6X0I - chains A and D of the 4 polymer chains in the assembly; structure by X-ray diffraction, 1.95 A resolution.

== Chain A (and D) ==
Molecule: L-ornithine N(5)-monooxygenase
Organism: Neosartorya fumigata (strain ATCC MYA-4609 / Af293 / CBS 101355 / FGSC A1100)
Notes: EC 1.14.13.196; chain D of this document is another copy of the same molecule, construct and numbering; everything in this record applies to it too
Reference sequence: E9QYP0 (SIDA_ASPFU); residues 1-501 here = UniProt positions 1-501
Amino-acid sequence (501 residues; each row starts with the number of its first residue):
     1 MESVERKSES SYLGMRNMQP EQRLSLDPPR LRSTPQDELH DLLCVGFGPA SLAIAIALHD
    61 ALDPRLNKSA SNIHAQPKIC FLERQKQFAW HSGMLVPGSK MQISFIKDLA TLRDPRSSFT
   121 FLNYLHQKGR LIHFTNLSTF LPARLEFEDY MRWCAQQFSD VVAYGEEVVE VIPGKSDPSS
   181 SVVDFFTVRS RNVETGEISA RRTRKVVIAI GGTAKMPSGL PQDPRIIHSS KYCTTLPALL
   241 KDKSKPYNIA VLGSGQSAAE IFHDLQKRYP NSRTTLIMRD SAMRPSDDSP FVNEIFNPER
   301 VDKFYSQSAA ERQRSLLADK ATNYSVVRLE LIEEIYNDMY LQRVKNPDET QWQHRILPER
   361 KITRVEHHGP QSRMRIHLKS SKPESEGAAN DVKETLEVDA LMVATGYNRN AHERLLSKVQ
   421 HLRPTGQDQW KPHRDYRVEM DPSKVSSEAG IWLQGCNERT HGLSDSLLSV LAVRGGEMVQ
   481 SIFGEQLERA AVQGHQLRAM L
Not modelled in the structure: 1-29, 68-75, 384-392, 490-501 (chain D: 1-29, 68-75, 384-392, 489-501)
Ion coordination: Ca2+ near Asp288 (its only coordinating residue here)
Small-molecule neighbours:
  - FAD (flavin-adenine dinucleotide): Val45, Gly46, Phe47, Gly48, Pro49, Ala50, Ser51, Leu82, Glu83, Arg84, Gln85, Trp90, His91, Met94, Lys100, Met101, Gln102, Ile103, Arg144, Glu166, Glu167, Val168, Ala209, Ile210, Gly211, Gly212, Tyr407, Arg409, Leu415, Gly455, Ser466, Leu467, Leu468, Ser469
  - NADP (NAP; NADP nicotinamide-adenine-dinucleotide phosphate): Met94, Ser99, Lys100, Gln102, Arg144, Lys215, Pro217, Leu252, Gly253, Ser254, Gly255, Gln256, Ser257, Ala258, Glu260, Arg279, Asn323, Tyr324, Ser325, Ala404, Thr405, Gly406, Tyr407
Swiss-Prot annotation at these positions:
  - binding site (FAD): Glu83 to His91, Gln102, Val168, Ser466 to Leu468
  - binding site (substrate): Lys107, Asn293 to Phe296, Asn323, Ser469
  - binding site (NADP(+)): Ser254 to Ser257, Arg279, Asn323 to Ser325
Reported in the primary citation:
  - binding site for NADP: Arg279, Asn323, Ser325
  - conformationally variable residues (side-chain flip): Arg279, Ser325
  - binding site for flavin-adenine dinucleotide: His91
  - mutagenesis - Y324A: abolished expression
  - mutagenesis - Y324F (35-fold): decreased catalytic activity on NADPH
  - mutagenesis - H91A: unchanged catalytic activity
  - mutagenesis - Y324F (10-fold): decreased binding to L-Orn
  - mutagenesis - Y324F (10-fold): decreased binding to NADPH

== Interface between chain A and chain D ==
Contacting residue pairs (41; chain A residue first):
  Ala282(A) - Phe291(D)  hydrophobic
  Ala282(A) - Val292(D)
  Met283(A) - Phe291(D)  hydrophobic
  Met283(A) - Val292(D)
  Arg284(A) - Val292(D)
  Arg284(A) - Ala318(D)  hydrogen bond (side chain-backbone)
  Arg284(A) - Asp319(D)  salt bridge
  Pro285(A) - Asp287(D)
  Pro285(A) - Ser289(D)
  Asp287(A) - Pro285(D)
  Ser289(A) - Pro285(D)
  Ser289(A) - Leu329(D)
  Pro290(A) - Ile332(D)
  Pro290(A) - Glu333(D)
  Pro290(A) - Tyr336(D)  hydrophobic
  Phe291(A) - Ala282(D)  hydrophobic
  Phe291(A) - Met283(D)  hydrophobic
  Phe291(A) - Ile332(D)  hydrophobic
  Phe291(A) - Tyr336(D)  hydrophobic
  Phe291(A) - Ile356(D)  hydrophobic
  Val292(A) - Ala282(D)
  Val292(A) - Met283(D)
  Val292(A) - Arg284(D)
  Glu294(A) - Tyr336(D)  hydrogen bond
  Glu311(A) - Lys382(D)
  Glu311(A) - Pro383(D)
  Arg314(A) - Lys382(D)
  Arg314(A) - Pro383(D)
  Ala318(A) - Arg284(D)  hydrogen bond (backbone-side chain)
  Asp319(A) - Arg284(D)  salt bridge
  Leu329(A) - Ser289(D)
  Ile332(A) - Pro290(D)
  Ile332(A) - Phe291(D)  hydrophobic
  Ile335(A) - Phe291(D)  hydrophobic
  Tyr336(A) - Pro290(D)  hydrophobic
  Tyr336(A) - Phe291(D)  hydrophobic
  Tyr336(A) - Glu294(D)  hydrogen bond
  Ile356(A) - Phe291(D)  hydrophobic
  Lys382(A) - Gln307(D)
  Lys382(A) - Arg314(D)
  Pro383(A) - Arg314(D)
Also at the interface, not in a pair above, chain A (26 interface residues in all): Ser281, Asp288, Glu333, Met339, Glu359
Also at the interface, not in a pair above, chain D (26 interface residues in all): Ser281, Asp288, Ile335, Met339, Glu359

== In short ==
The chain A/chain D interface involves 26 residues from each chain, with 4 hydrogen bonds and 2 salt bridges.
Polar pairs include Arg284(A)-Asp319(D), Arg284(A)-Ala318(D) and Glu294(A)-Tyr336(D). From the paper: a
binding site for NADP at Arg279(A), Asn323(A) and Ser325(A); Y324A of chain A abolishes expression; 3
substitutions were tested in all.
Both chains are L-ornithine N(5)-monooxygenase (Neosartorya fumigata (strain ATCC MYA-4609 / Af293 / CBS
101355 / FGSC A1100)). Entry 6X0I (Structure of oxidized SidA ornithine hydroxylase with the FAD "in" and
complexed with NADP) was determined by X-ray diffraction, deposited together with 6X0H, 6X0J and 6X0K.
